5BTA - chains C and D of the 8 polymer chains in the assembly; structure by X-ray diffraction, 2.55 A resolution.

[Chain C]
Molecule: DNA gyrase subunit A
Source organism: Mycobacterium tuberculosis (strain ATCC 25618 / H37Rv)
Notes: EC 5.99.1.3; fragment: GyrA 2-500 with IGSG C-terminal tag
Reference sequence: P9WG47 (GYRA_MYCTU); numbering as in UniProt (aligned over 2-500)
Sequence (503 residues; row label = number of the first residue in the row):
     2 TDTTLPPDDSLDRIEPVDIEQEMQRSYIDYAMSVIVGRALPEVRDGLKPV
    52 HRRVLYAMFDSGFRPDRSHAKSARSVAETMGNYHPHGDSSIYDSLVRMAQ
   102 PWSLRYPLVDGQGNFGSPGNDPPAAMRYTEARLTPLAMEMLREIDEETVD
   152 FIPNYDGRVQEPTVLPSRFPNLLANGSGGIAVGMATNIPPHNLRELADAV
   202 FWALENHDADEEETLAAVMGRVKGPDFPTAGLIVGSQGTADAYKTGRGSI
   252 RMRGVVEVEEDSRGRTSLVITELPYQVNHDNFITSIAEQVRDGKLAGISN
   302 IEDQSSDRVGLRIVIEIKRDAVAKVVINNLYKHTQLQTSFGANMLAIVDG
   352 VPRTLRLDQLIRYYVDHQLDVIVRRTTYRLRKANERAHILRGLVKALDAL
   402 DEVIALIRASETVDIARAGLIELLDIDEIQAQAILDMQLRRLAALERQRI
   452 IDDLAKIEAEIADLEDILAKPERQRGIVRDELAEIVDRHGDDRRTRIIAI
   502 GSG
Not modelled in the structure: 2-14, 502-504
Modified / non-standard residues: Tyr129 (O-phosphotyrosine; PTR)
Construct notes: engineered mutation Ser90 (Ala in P9WG47); expression tag (501-504)
Curated features (UniProtKB/Swiss-Prot):
  - active site: Tyr129 (O-(5'-phospho-DNA)-tyrosine intermediate)
  - modified residue: Thr2 (N-acetylthreonine)
  - natural variant: Ser91 (S91P: Confers ciprofloxacin resistance, in clinical isolate), Asp94 (D94A: Confers ciprofloxacin resistance, in clinical isolate; D94G: Confers ciprofloxacin resistance, in clinical isolate; D94H: Confers ciprofloxacin resistance, in clinical isolate ...)
  - mutagenesis: Thr80 (T80A: Slight resistance to fluoroquinolones. Hypersusceptibile, 2- to 14-fold higher sensitivity to fluoroquinolones, 2- to 8-fold more efficient in fluoroquinolone-induced DNA cleavage ...), Gly88 (G88A: Confers fluoroquinolone resistance, IC(50) is 2- to 26-fold higher than wild-type ...), Asp94 (D94G/H: 25- 45-fold increased resistance to fluoroquinolones, 4- to 8-fold reduction in fluoroquinolone-induced DNA cleavage ...)
From the paper describing this entry:
  - binding site for moxifloxacin: Ser90

[Chain D]
Molecule: DNA gyrase subunit B
Source organism: Mycobacterium tuberculosis (strain ATCC 25618 / H37Rv)
Notes: EC 5.99.1.3; fragment: GyrB 426-675 with N-terminal SNA tag
Reference sequence: P9WG45 (GYRB_MYCTU); residue numbers follow UniProt; this construct covers 426-675
Sequence (253 residues; numbered 423 to 675; the number before each row is that of its first residue):
   423 SNALVRRKSATDIGGLPGKLADCRSTDPRKSELYVVEGDSAGGSAKSGRD
   473 SMFQAILPLRGKIINVEKARIDRVLKNTEVQAIITALGTGIHDEFDIGKL
   523 RYHKIVLMADADVDGQHISTLLLTLLFRFMRPLIENGHVFLAQPPLYKLK
   573 WQRSDPEFAYSDRERDGLLEAGLKAGKKINKEDGIQRYKGLGEMDAKELW
   623 ETTMDPSVRVLRQVTLDDAAAADELFSILMGEDVDARRSFITRNAKDVRF
   673 LDV
Not modelled in the structure: 423, 432-436
Construct notes: expression tag (423-425)
Metal / ion sites: Mg2+: Asp532, Asp534
Residues lining bound ligands: moxifloxacin (MFX; 1-cyclopropyl-6-fluoro-8-methoxy-7-[(4aS,7aS)-octahydro-6H-pyrrolo[3,4-b]pyridin-6-yl]-4-oxo-1,4-dihydroquinoline-3-carboxylic acid): Arg482, Gly483, Thr500, Glu501
Curated features (UniProtKB/Swiss-Prot):
  - binding site (Mg(2+)): Glu459, Asp532, Asp534
  - site (Interaction with DNA): Lys484, Asn487
  - mutagenesis: Asp472 (D472H: No supercoiling activity), Arg482 (R482K: Increased susceptibility to fluoroquinolones, half supercoiling activity, no fluoroquinolone-induced DNA cleavage (makes sequence more like E.coli)), Asn499 (N499D: 17-fold increased resistance to fluoroquinolones, slightly increased DNA cleavage in absence of drugs), Asp577 (D577A: 37% supercoiling, 54% decatenation, 126% DNA cleavage in presence of norfloxacin; D577R: <2% supercoiling, 4% decatenation), Glu620 to Asp627 (<3% supercoiling, 18% decatenation, 75% DNA cleavage in presence of norfloxacin), Glu620 (E620A: 15% supercoiling, 19% decatenation, 143% DNA cleavage in presence of norfloxacin; E620R: 10% supercoiling, 7% decatenation), Glu623 (E623A: 18% supercoiling, 11% decatenation, 131% DNA cleavage in presence of norfloxacin; E623R: <2% supercoiling, 2% decatenation), Asp627 (D627A: 13% supercoiling, 10% decatenation, 42% DNA cleavage in presence of norfloxacin; D627R: <2% supercoiling, 3% decatenation)

[Chain C / chain D interface]
Pairs across the interface (57):
  Ile15(C) with Phe562(D), hydrophobic; Leu633(D); Gln635(D)
  Glu16(C) with Leu633(D); Arg634(D); Gln635(D), hydrogen bond (backbone-backbone)
  Pro17(C) with Gln635(D); Thr637(D)
  Val18(C) with Arg634(D); Gln635(D), hydrogen bond (backbone-backbone); Val636(D); Thr637(D), hydrogen bond (backbone-backbone)
  Asp19(C) with Thr637(D); Asp639(D), hydrogen bond (side chain-backbone)
  Ile20(C) with Ile556(D), hydrophobic; Val636(D), hydrophobic; Thr637(D), hydrogen bond (backbone-backbone); Leu638(D), hydrophobic; Phe648(D), hydrophobic
  Glu21(C) with Asp640(D); Ala643(D); Ala644(D); Leu647(D)
  Gln22(C) with Leu673(D); Asp674(D)
  Glu23(C) with Leu563(D); Arg634(D), salt bridge
  Met24(C) with Thr542(D); Leu545(D), hydrophobic; Thr546(D); Phe648(D), hydrophobic; Leu651(D); Met652(D), hydrophobic
  Gln25(C) with Phe662(D); Asn666(D)
  Ser27(C) with Gln538(D); Thr542(D)
  Tyr28(C) with His539(D); Thr542(D); Leu651(D); Met652(D), hydrophobic; Arg659(D)
  Ile29(C) with Ile663(D), hydrophobic; Ala667(D), hydrophobic; Val670(D), hydrophobic
  Asp30(C) with Gln538(D), hydrogen bond
  Tyr31(C) with Val535(D); Asp536(D); His539(D)
  Ala32(C) with Ile663(D), hydrophobic
  Met33(C) with Ala667(D), hydrophobic
  Ser34(C) with Val535(D)
  Arg39(C) with Asp536(D), salt bridge
  Tyr156(C) with Arg609(D); Lys611(D)
  Gly184(C) with Val656(D); Arg660(D), hydrogen bond (backbone-side chain)
Interface residues without a listed pair, chain C (27 interface residues in all): Arg26, Pro86, Asp157, Val183, Met185
Interface residues without a listed pair, chain D (37 interface residues in all): Phe549

[Overview]
27 residues of chain C and 37 residues of chain D are in contact; the contacts include 7 hydrogen bonds and 2
salt bridges. Among the polar pairs are Glu23(C)-Arg634(D), Arg39(C)-Asp536(D) and Asp19(C)-Asp639(D). Ligands
of chain D: moxifloxacin. From the paper: a binding site for moxifloxacin at Ser90(C).
Here chain C is DNA gyrase subunit A and chain D is DNA gyrase subunit B, both from Mycobacterium tuberculosis
(strain ATCC 25618 / H37Rv). Entry 5BTA (Crystal structure of a topoisomerase II complex) was determined by
X-ray diffraction (same publication as 5BS8, 5BTC, 5BTD, 5BTF, 5BTG, 5BTI, 5BTL and 5BTN).
